9HQC - chains C and QA of the 54 polymer chains in the assembly; structure by electron microscopy, 4.57 A resolution (low resolution: residue-level contacts below are approximate; hydrogen-bond / salt-bridge calls are withheld).

[Chain C (and QA)]
Molecule: Type 1 encapsulin shell protein
From: Mycobacterium tuberculosis H37Rv
Notes: chain QA of this document is another copy of the same molecule, construct and numbering; everything in this record applies to it too
UniProt: I6WZG6 (ENCAP_MYCTU); numbering as in UniProt (aligned over 1-265)
Chain sequence (265 residues; numbered 1 to 265; the number before each row is that of its first residue):
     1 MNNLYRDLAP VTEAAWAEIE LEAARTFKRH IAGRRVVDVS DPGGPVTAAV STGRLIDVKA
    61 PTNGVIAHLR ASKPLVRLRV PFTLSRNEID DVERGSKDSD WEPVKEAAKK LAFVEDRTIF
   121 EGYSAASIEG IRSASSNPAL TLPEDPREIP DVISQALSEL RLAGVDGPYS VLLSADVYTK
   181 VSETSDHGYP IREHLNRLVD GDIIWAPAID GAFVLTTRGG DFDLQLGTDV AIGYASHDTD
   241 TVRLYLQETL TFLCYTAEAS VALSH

[Interface between chain C and chain QA]
Residue-residue contacts (10):
  M1(C) - T12(QA)
  M1(C) - E93(QA)
  N2(C) - E93(QA)
  N3(C) - D90(QA)
  N3(C) - E93(QA)
  N3(C) - R94(QA)
  Y5(C) - P10(QA)
  Y5(C) - T12(QA)
  Y5(C) - D90(QA)
  V46(C) - R94(QA)
Other interface residues (no listed pair), chain C (7 interface residues in all): L8, P45
Other interface residues (no listed pair), chain QA (9 interface residues in all): D7, R86, I89, G95

[In short]
Chain C and chain QA form an interface of 7 and 9 residues respectively.
Chain C and chain QA are both Type 1 encapsulin shell protein (Mycobacterium tuberculosis H37Rv); the
structure, Partial (54mer) encapsulin shell assembly from Mycobacterium tuberculosis, was determined by
electron microscopy together with 9GOT, 9HQ7 and 7P1T from the same study.
